PDB entry 7GVH | X-ray diffraction, 1.85 A resolution | chains A and D

[Chain A]
Protein: B-cell lymphoma 6 protein
From: Homo sapiens
UniProt: P41182 (BCL6_HUMAN); numbering as in UniProt (aligned over 5-129)
Chain sequence (128 residues; row label = number of the first residue in the row):
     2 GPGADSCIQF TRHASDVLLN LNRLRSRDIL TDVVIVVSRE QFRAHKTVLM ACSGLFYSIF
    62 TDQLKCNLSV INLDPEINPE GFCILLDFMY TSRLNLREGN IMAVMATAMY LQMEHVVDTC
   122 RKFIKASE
Disordered / not traced: 2-5
Differences from the reference sequence: expression tag (2-4)
Small-molecule neighbours: A1ACL (5-[(5,6-dichloropyrimidin-4-yl)amino]-1,3-dihydro-2H-indol-2-one): Asn-21, Arg-24, Leu-25, Arg-28, Met-51, Ala-52, Cys-53, Ser-54, Gly-55, Tyr-58, Gln-113, Met-114, Glu-115
UniProt features mapped onto this chain:
  - mutagenesis: Asn-21 (N21K: Abolishes interaction with NCOR2 and HDAC2, no effect on interaction with CTBP1 and transcriptional autoinhibition; when associated with A-116 and 376-Q--Q-379), Ser-59 (S59A: Abolished ubiquitination by the SCF(FBXL17) complex), His-116 (H116A: Abolishes interaction with NCOR2 and HDAC2, no effect on interaction with CTBP1 and transcriptional autoinhibition; when associated with K-21 and 376-Q--Q-379)

[Chain D]
Protein: WVIP tetrapeptide
Chain sequence (6 residues; row label = number of the first residue in the row; numbering starts at 0):
     0 XWVIPA
Modified positions: ACE (acetyl group) at position 0

[How chain A and chain D interact]
Pairs across the interface (11):
  Cys-8(A) / Pro-4(D)
  Ile-9(A) / Trp-1(D)  hydrophobic
  Ile-9(A) / Val-2(D)
  Gln-10(A) / ACE_0(D)
  Gln-10(A) / Trp-1(D)
  Gln-10(A) / Val-2(D)  hydrogen bond (backbone-backbone)
  Gln-10(A) / Pro-4(D)
  Phe-11(A) / ACE_0(D)
  Phe-11(A) / Trp-1(D)
  Thr-12(A) / ACE_0(D)  hydrogen bond (backbone-backbone)
  Thr-12(A) / Val-2(D)
Interface residues without a listed pair, chain D (5 interface residues in all): Ile-3

[Summary]
The chain A/chain D interface involves 5 residues from each chain, with 2 hydrogen bonds. The backbones
hydrogen-bond at Gln-10(A)/Val-2(D) and Thr-12(A)/ACE_0(D). Chain A binds compound A1ACL. UniProt lists 3
mutagenesis sites on chain A.
Here chain A is B-cell lymphoma 6 protein (Homo sapiens) and chain D is WVIP tetrapeptide. Entry 7GVH (Crystal
Structure of B-cell lymphoma 6 protein BTB domain in complex with ligand 3 at 15.95 ...) was determined by
X-ray diffraction together with 7GUD, 7GUE, 7GUF, 7GUG, 7GUH, 7GUI and 126 further entries from the same
study.
